4FSD - chain A; structure by X-ray diffraction, 1.75 A resolution.

Chain A:
Protein: Arsenic methyltransferase
From: Cyanidioschyzon sp. 5508
UniProtKB: C0JV69 (C0JV69_9RHOD); numbering as in UniProt (aligned over 1-370)
Chain sequence (383 residues; numbered 1 to 383; the number before each row is that of its first residue):
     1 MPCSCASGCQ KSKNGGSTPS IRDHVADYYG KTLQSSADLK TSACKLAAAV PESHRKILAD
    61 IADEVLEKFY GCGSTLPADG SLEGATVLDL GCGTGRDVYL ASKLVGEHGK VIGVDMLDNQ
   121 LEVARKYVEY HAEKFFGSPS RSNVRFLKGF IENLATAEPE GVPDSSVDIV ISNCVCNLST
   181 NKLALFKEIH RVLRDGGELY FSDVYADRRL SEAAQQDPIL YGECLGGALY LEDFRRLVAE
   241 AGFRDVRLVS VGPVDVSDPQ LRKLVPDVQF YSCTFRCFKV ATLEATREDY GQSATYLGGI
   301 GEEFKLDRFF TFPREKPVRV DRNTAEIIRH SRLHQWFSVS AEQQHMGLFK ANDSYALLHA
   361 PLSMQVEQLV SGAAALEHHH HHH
Disordered / not traced: 1-49, 372-383
Construct notes: expression tag (371-383)
Metal / ion sites: Ca2+ site 1 near G91 (its only coordinating residue here); Ca2+ site 2: D207, Q269
Residues lining bound ligands: arsenic (ARS): C174, L178, C224

In short:
Bound to chain A: arsenic. The Ca2+ site 2 is built by D207 and Q269.
Chain A is Arsenic methyltransferase (Cyanidioschyzon sp. 5508); the structure, ArsM arsenic(III)
S-adenosylmethionine methyltransferase with As(III), was determined by X-ray diffraction, deposited together
with 4FR0 and 4FS8.
